PDB entry 7QOJ | electron microscopy, 3.21 A resolution | chains G and I of the 14 polymer chains in the assembly

[Chain G]
Protein: Tail hub protein A gp38
Organism: Bacteroides phage crAss001
UniProtKB: A0A385DTH1 (A0A385DTH1_9CAUD); residue numbers follow UniProt; this construct covers 1-215
Sequence (215 residues; row label = number of the first residue in the row):
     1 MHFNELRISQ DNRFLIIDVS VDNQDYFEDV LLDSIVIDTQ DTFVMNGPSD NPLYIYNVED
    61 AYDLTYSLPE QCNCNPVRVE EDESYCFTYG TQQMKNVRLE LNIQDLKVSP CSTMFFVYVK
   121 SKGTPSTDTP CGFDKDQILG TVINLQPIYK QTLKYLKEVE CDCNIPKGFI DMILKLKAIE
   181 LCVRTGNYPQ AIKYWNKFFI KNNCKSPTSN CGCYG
Disordered / not traced: 64-90, 205-215
Cystine bridges: C111-C204

[Chain I]
Protein: Tail hub protein B gp39
Organism: Bacteroides phage crAss001
UniProtKB: A0A385DVM6 (A0A385DVM6_9CAUD); residues 1-114 here = UniProt positions 1-114
Sequence (114 residues; numbered 1 to 114; the number before each row is that of its first residue):
     1 MDKMLEISEE AITRYFTTLS QFGYKKYSDV DKIIVLFFME EMLAGEMSYY VTQDDYRNIV
    61 NALYCLAGST CMIDFPMFES YDTLVHSNNR TFVPRITEDS ILRSTEDDNF RVEA
Disordered / not traced: 108-114

[Chain G / chain I interface]
Pairs across the interface - 32 pairs, chain G then chain I:
  Q10(G) - Y49(I)  hydrogen bond (side chain-backbone)
  Q10(G) - Y50(I)
  L145(G) - M47(I)  hydrophobic
  Q146(G) - Y50(I)
  Y149(G) - M42(I)  hydrophobic
  Y149(G) - Y50(I)  hydrogen bond (side chain-backbone)
  Y149(G) - V51(I)
  Y149(G) - D55(I)  hydrogen bond
  T152(G) - F38(I)
  T152(G) - M42(I)
  L153(G) - D55(I)
  L156(G) - M39(I)  hydrophobic
  L156(G) - I59(I)  hydrophobic
  L156(G) - A62(I)
  V159(G) - A62(I)
  V159(G) - C65(I)
  E160(G) - N58(I)
  E160(G) - N61(I)
  E160(G) - A62(I)
  C163(G) - C65(I)  disulfide
  I165(G) - D31(I)
  I165(G) - K32(I)
  I165(G) - V35(I)  hydrophobic
  I165(G) - L66(I)  hydrophobic
  F169(G) - V35(I)  hydrophobic
  F169(G) - M39(I)  hydrophobic
  I170(G) - D31(I)
  I170(G) - V35(I)  hydrophobic
  I173(G) - I34(I)  hydrophobic
  I173(G) - F38(I)  hydrophobic
  K177(G) - F37(I)
  K177(G) - E41(I)  salt bridge
Interface residues without a listed pair, chain G (18 interface residues in all): I148, M172, L176
Interface residues without a listed pair, chain I (21 interface residues in all): T52
Inter-chain disulfides: C163(G)-C65(I)

[In short]
Chain G and chain I form an interface of 18 and 21 residues respectively, with 1 disulfide bond, 3 hydrogen
bonds and 1 salt bridge. Polar contacts include K177(G)-E41(I), Q10(G)-Y49(I) and Y149(G)-Y50(I).
Chain G is Tail hub protein A gp38 and chain I is Tail hub protein B gp39, both from Bacteroides phage
crAss001; the structure, Tail barrel assembly of the phicrAss001 virion with C12 symmetry imposed, was
determined by electron microscopy, deposited together with 7QOG, 7QOH, 7QOI, 7QOK and 7QOL.
